PDB entry 9BTO | electron microscopy, 3.10 A resolution | chains A and C of the 6 polymer chains in the assembly

Chain A (and C):
Molecule: Hemagglutinin HA1
From: Influenza B virus
Notes: chain C of this document is another copy of the same molecule, construct and numbering; everything in this record applies to it too
UniProt: A0A2Z5DTY0 (A0A2Z5DTY0_9INFB); the author numbering skips numbers that UniProt does not, so the offset changes along the chain: 0-161 = UniProt 15-176; 163-347 = UniProt 177-361
Amino-acid sequence (370 residues; each row starts with the number of its first residue; note: 1 number in that range is skipped by the numbering (no residue carries it; nothing is unmodelled there); numbers below 1 keep their minus sign (Met-23 is residue -23)):
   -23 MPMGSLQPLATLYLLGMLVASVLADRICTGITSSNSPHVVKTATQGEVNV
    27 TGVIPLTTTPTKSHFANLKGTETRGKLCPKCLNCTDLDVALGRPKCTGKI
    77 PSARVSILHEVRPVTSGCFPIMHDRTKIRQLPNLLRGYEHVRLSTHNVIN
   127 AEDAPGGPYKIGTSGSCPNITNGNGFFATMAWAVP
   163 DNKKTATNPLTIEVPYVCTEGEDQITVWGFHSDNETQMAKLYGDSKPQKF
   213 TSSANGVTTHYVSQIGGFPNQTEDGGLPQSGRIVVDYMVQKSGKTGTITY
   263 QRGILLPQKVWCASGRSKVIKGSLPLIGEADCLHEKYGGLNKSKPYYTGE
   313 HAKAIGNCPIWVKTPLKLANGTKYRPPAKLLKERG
Not modelled in the structure: -23 to 7, 341-347
Construct notes: initiating methionine (-23); expression tag (-22 to -1); conflict Asp129 (Gly144 in A0A2Z5DTY0), Asn164 (Lys178 in A0A2Z5DTY0), Lys165 (Asn179 in A0A2Z5DTY0)
Cystine bridges: Cys54-Cys57, Cys60-Cys72, Cys94-Cys143, Cys180-Cys274, Cys294-Cys320
Covalently attached groups: N-acetylglucosamine (NAG) linked to Asn25, Asn59, Asn145, Asn196, Asn232, Asn303, Asn332

How chain A and chain C interact:
Contacting residue pairs (16):
  Asn170(A) with Lys208(C); Pro209(C)
  Pro171(A) with Pro209(C); Val224(C), hydrophobic
  Thr173(A) with Gln226(C)
  Glu175(A) with Pro231(C)
  Thr213(A) with His222(C)
  Ser215(A) with Arg101(C), hydrogen bond (side chain-backbone)
  Gly218(A) with Thr102(C); Lys103(C)
  Thr220(A) with Thr221(C), hydrogen bond
  His222(A) with His222(C)
  Ser254(A) with Arg88(C), hydrogen bond (backbone-side chain)
  Lys256(A) with Asp100(C), salt bridge; Arg105(C)
  Thr259(A) with Arg101(C), hydrogen bond
Also at the interface, not in a pair above, chain A (14 interface residues in all): Gly255, Thr261
Also at the interface, not in a pair above, chain C (16 interface residues in all): Lys211, Tyr223, Ser225

In short:
The interface between chain A and chain C involves 14 residues on one side and 16 on the other, with 4
hydrogen bonds and 1 salt bridge. Polar pairs include Lys256(A)-Asp100(C), Ser215(A)-Arg101(C) and
Thr220(A)-Thr221(C).
Both chains are Hemagglutinin HA1 (Influenza B virus). Entry 9BTO (Influenza hemagglutinin B/Maryland/2016
glycoprotein) was determined by electron microscopy.
